Entry 1GL2 (X-ray diffraction, 1.90 A resolution); this record covers chains C and D of the 4 polymer chains in the assembly.

[Chain C]
Molecule: Vesicle transport V-snare protein VTI1-like 1
Organism: Mus musculus
Notes: fragment: core fragment, residues 140-200
Reference sequence: O88384 (VTL1_MOUSE); residues 140-200 here = UniProt positions 140-200
Amino-acid sequence (65 residues; row label = number of the first residue in the row):
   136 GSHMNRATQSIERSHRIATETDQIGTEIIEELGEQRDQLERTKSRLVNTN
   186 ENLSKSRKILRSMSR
Not modelled in the structure: 136-138, 199-200

[Chain D]
Molecule: Syntaxin 8
Organism: Rattus norvegicus
Notes: fragment: core fragment, residues 149-209
Reference sequence: Q9Z2Q7 (STX8_RAT); residue numbers follow UniProt; this construct covers 149-209
Amino-acid sequence (65 residues; row label = number of the first residue in the row):
   145 GSHMQEQDAGLDALSSIISRQKQMGQEIGNELDEQNEIIDDLANLVENTD
   195 EKLRTEARRVTLVDR
Not modelled in the structure: 145-151, 207-209
Swiss-Prot annotation at these positions:
  - modified residue: Ser160 (Phosphoserine)

[Interface between chain C and chain D]
Contacting residue pairs (47):
  Ile146(C) - Gly154(D)
  Ile146(C) - Leu155(D)  hydrophobic
  Ser149(C) - Leu158(D)
  His150(C) - Ala157(D)
  His150(C) - Leu158(D)
  His150(C) - Ile161(D)
  Ala153(C) - Ile161(D)  hydrophobic
  Ala153(C) - Ile162(D)  hydrophobic
  Ala153(C) - Gln165(D)  hydrogen bond (backbone-side chain)
  Thr154(C) - Ile161(D)
  Thr156(C) - Gln165(D)
  Asp157(C) - Ile161(D)
  Asp157(C) - Arg164(D)  salt bridge
  Asp157(C) - Gln165(D)  hydrogen bond
  Asp157(C) - Met168(D)
  Gly160(C) - Met168(D)
  Thr161(C) - Met168(D)
  Ile163(C) - Ile172(D)  hydrophobic
  Ile164(C) - Met168(D)  hydrophobic
  Ile164(C) - Glu171(D)
  Ile164(C) - Ile172(D)  hydrophobic
  Leu167(C) - Leu176(D)  hydrophobic
  Leu167(C) - Gln179(D)  hydrogen bond (backbone-side chain)
  Arg171(C) - Glu175(D)  salt bridge
  Arg171(C) - Glu178(D)  salt bridge
  Arg171(C) - Gln179(D)
  Arg171(C) - Ile182(D)
  Leu174(C) - Ile183(D)  hydrophobic
  Leu174(C) - Leu186(D)
  Glu175(C) - Ile182(D)
  Lys178(C) - Asp185(D)  salt bridge
  Lys178(C) - Leu186(D)
  Leu181(C) - Leu189(D)  hydrophobic
  Leu181(C) - Val190(D)  hydrophobic
  Leu181(C) - Thr193(D)
  Val182(C) - Leu189(D)  hydrophobic
  Asn185(C) - Thr193(D)  hydrogen bond
  Asn185(C) - Lys196(D)  hydrogen bond (backbone-side chain)
  Leu188(C) - Thr193(D)
  Leu188(C) - Lys196(D)
  Leu188(C) - Leu197(D)
  Ser189(C) - Lys196(D)  hydrogen bond
  Ser191(C) - Glu200(D)
  Arg192(C) - Glu200(D)  hydrogen bond (backbone-side chain)
  Leu195(C) - Glu200(D)
  Leu195(C) - Arg203(D)
  Leu195(C) - Val204(D)  hydrophobic
Other interface residues (no listed pair), chain C (25 interface residues in all): Thr177
Other interface residues (no listed pair), chain D (28 interface residues in all): Asn192
The authors on this interface:
  - residue pairs: Arg192(C)-Glu200(D)

[Overview]
25 residues of chain C and 28 residues of chain D are in contact; the contacts include 7 hydrogen bonds and 4
salt bridges. Polar contacts include Asp157(C)-Arg164(D), Arg171(C)-Glu175(D) and Arg171(C)-Glu178(D). The
paper describes a contact between Arg192(C) and Glu200(D).
Here chain C is Vesicle transport V-snare protein VTI1-like 1 (Mus musculus) and chain D is Syntaxin 8 (Rattus
norvegicus). Entry 1GL2 (Crystal structure of an endosomal SNARE core complex) was determined by X-ray
diffraction.
